PDB entry 2OOA | X-ray diffraction, 1.56 A resolution | chain A

Chain A:
Molecule: E3 ubiquitin-protein ligase CBL-B
Organism: Homo sapiens
Notes: EC 6.3.2.-; fragment: UBA domain
UniProtKB: Q13191 (CBLB_HUMAN); numbering as in UniProt (aligned over 924-973)
Chain sequence (52 residues; each row starts with the number of its first residue):
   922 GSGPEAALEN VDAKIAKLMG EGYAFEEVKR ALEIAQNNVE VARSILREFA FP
Unresolved in the structure: 922-931
Modified positions: Mse940 (selenomethionine; parent Met)
Differences from the reference sequence: cloning artifact (922-923); modified residue (940)
UniProt features mapped onto this chain:
  - mutagenesis: Ala937 (A937E: Loss of ubiquitin binding. Reduced levels of tyrosine phosphorylation), Mse940 (M940A: Loss of ubiquitin binding. Reduced levels of tyrosine phosphorylation), Gly943 to Tyr944 (Abolishes interaction with ubiquitinated proteins), Phe946 (F946A: Loss of ubiquitin binding. Reduced levels of tyrosine phosphorylation), Ile966 (I966E: Interferes with dimerization. Reduced E3 ubiquitin-protein ligase activity. Reduced levels of tyrosine phosphorylation), Leu967 (L967A: No effect on interaction with ubiquitinated proteins)

Overview:
From UniProt: 7 mutagenesis sites.
Chain A is E3 ubiquitin-protein ligase CBL-B (Homo sapiens); the structure, crystal structure of the UBA
domain from Cbl-b ubiquitin ligase, was determined by X-ray diffraction.
